4M43 - chains L and H; structure by X-ray diffraction, 1.85 A resolution.

== Chain L ==
Protein: Fragment antigen-binding 523-11 light chain
Source organism: Mus musculus
Chain sequence (213 residues; each row starts with the number of its first residue):
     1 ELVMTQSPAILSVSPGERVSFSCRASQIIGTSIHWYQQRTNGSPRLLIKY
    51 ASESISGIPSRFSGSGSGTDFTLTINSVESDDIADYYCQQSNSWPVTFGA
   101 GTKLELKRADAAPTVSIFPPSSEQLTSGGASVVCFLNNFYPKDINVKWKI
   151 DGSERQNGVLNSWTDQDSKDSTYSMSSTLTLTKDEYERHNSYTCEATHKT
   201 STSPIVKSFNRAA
Disulfides: Cys23-Cys88, Cys134-Cys194

== Chain H ==
Protein: Fragment antigen-binding 523-11 heavy chain
Source organism: Mus musculus
Chain sequence (219 residues; each row starts with the number of its first residue; note: 15 numbers in that range are skipped by the numbering (no residue carries them; nothing is unmodelled there); a row labelled like 82A-82C holds insertion residues (82A, then the next letters in order)):
     1 EVQLQQFGAELVKPGASVKISCKASGYTFTDYNMDWVKQSHGKSLQWIGD
    51 IS
   52A P
    53 YYGSTGYSQKFKGKATLTVDRSSSTAYMEL
82A-82C RSL
    83 TSEDTAVYYCARRNYDGS
100A-100B WF
   101 AYWGQGTLVTVSSAKTTAPSVYPLAPVCGD
   133 TTGSSVTLGCLVKGYFPEPVTL
   156 TW
   162 NSGSLSSG
   171 VHTFPAVLQS
   183 DLYTLSSSVTVTSS
   198 TWP
   202 SQSIT
   208 CNVAHPASSTKVDKKI
   226 EPR
Disulfides: Cys22-Cys92, Cys142-Cys208

== Interface between chain L and chain H ==
Pairs across the interface (77; chain L residue first):
  His34(L) - Ser100(H)
  His34(L) - Trp100A(H)
  Tyr36(L) - Trp100A(H)
  Tyr36(L) - Phe100B(H)  hydrogen bond (side chain-backbone)
  Gln38(L) - Gln39(H)  hydrogen bond
  Gln38(L) - Tyr91(H)  hydrogen bond
  Gly42(L) - Tyr91(H)  hydrogen bond (backbone-side chain)
  Ser43(L) - Tyr91(H)
  Ser43(L) - Gly104(H)  hydrogen bond (side chain-backbone)
  Ser43(L) - Gln105(H)
  Pro44(L) - Leu45(H)  hydrophobic
  Pro44(L) - Trp103(H)
  Leu46(L) - Trp100A(H)  hydrophobic
  Lys49(L) - Trp100A(H)
  Tyr50(L) - Asp98(H)  hydrogen bond
  Tyr50(L) - Ser100(H)  hydrogen bond
  Tyr87(L) - Gln39(H)  hydrogen bond
  Tyr87(L) - Lys43(H)  hydrogen bond (side chain-backbone)
  Tyr87(L) - Ser44(H)
  Tyr87(L) - Leu45(H)  hydrophobic
  Gln89(L) - Ser100(H)  hydrogen bond (side chain-backbone)
  Gln89(L) - Trp100A(H)
  Gln89(L) - Phe100B(H)
  Ser91(L) - Ser100(H)
  Trp94(L) - Trp47(H)  hydrophobic
  Trp94(L) - Tyr59(H)
  Pro95(L) - Trp47(H)  hydrophobic
  Val96(L) - Trp47(H)  hydrophobic
  Val96(L) - Arg95(H)
  Phe98(L) - Leu45(H)
  Phe98(L) - Phe100B(H)  hydrophobic
  Gly99(L) - Ser44(H)
  Ala100(L) - Ser44(H)
  Ser116(L) - Thr139(H)
  Ile117(L) - Val127(H)
  Phe118(L) - Leu124(H)
  Phe118(L) - Ala125(H)
  Phe118(L) - Pro126(H)
  Phe118(L) - Thr139(H)
  Pro119(L) - Val127(H)
  Pro119(L) - Arg228(H)  hydrogen bond (backbone-side chain)
  Pro120(L) - Arg228(H)  hydrogen bond (backbone-side chain)
  Ser121(L) - Tyr122(H)
  Ser121(L) - Pro123(H)
  Glu123(L) - Tyr122(H)
  Glu123(L) - Pro123(H)
  Glu123(L) - Lys221(H)  salt bridge
  Gln124(L) - Tyr122(H)
  Gln124(L) - Lys145(H)
  Ser127(L) - Tyr122(H)  hydrogen bond
  Ser131(L) - Leu143(H)
  Ser131(L) - Lys145(H)
  Val133(L) - Leu124(H)  hydrophobic
  Phe135(L) - Leu124(H)  hydrophobic
  Phe135(L) - Phe174(H)  hydrophobic
  Phe135(L) - Ser188(H)
  Phe135(L) - Ser189(H)
  Phe135(L) - Ser190(H)
  Asn137(L) - His172(H)
  Asn137(L) - Phe174(H)
  Asn137(L) - Ser190(H)  hydrogen bond
  Asn138(L) - His172(H)  hydrogen bond
  Val159(L) - Gln179(H)  hydrogen bond (backbone-side chain)
  Leu160(L) - Val177(H)  hydrophobic
  Leu160(L) - Gln179(H)
  Leu160(L) - Thr186(H)
  Asn161(L) - Val177(H)
  Ser162(L) - Phe174(H)
  Ser162(L) - Pro175(H)  hydrogen bond (side chain-backbone)
  Ser162(L) - Val177(H)
  Trp163(L) - Pro175(H)
  Thr164(L) - Phe174(H)
  Ser174(L) - His172(H)  hydrogen bond
  Ser174(L) - Phe174(H)
  Met175(L) - Phe174(H)
  Ser176(L) - Phe174(H)
  Ser176(L) - Ser188(H)  hydrogen bond
Other interface residues (no listed pair), chain L (45 interface residues in all): Glu1, Thr178, Thr180, Phe209
Other interface residues (no listed pair), chain H (40 interface residues in all): Gly58, Gln61, Leu140, Gly141, Thr173

== Overview ==
Chain L and chain H form an interface of 45 and 40 residues respectively, with 19 hydrogen bonds and 1 salt
bridge. Polar pairs include Glu123(L)-Lys221(H), Tyr36(L)-Phe100B(H) and Gln38(L)-Gln39(H).
Here chain L is Fragment antigen-binding 523-11 light chain and chain H is Fragment antigen-binding 523-11
heavy chain, both from Mus musculus. Entry 4M43 (Crystal structure of anti-rabies glycoprotein Fab 523-11) was
determined by X-ray diffraction.
